1HRI - chains 1 and 3 of the 4 polymer chains in the assembly; structure by X-ray diffraction, 3.00 A resolution.

[Chain 1]
Molecule: Human rhinovirus 14 coat protein (subunit VP1)
Source organism: Human rhinovirus 14
UniProtKB: P03303 (POLG_HRV14); residues 1-289 here correspond to UniProt positions 567-855 (UniProt number = residue number + 566)
Chain sequence (289 residues; numbered 1 to 289; the number before each row is that of its first residue):
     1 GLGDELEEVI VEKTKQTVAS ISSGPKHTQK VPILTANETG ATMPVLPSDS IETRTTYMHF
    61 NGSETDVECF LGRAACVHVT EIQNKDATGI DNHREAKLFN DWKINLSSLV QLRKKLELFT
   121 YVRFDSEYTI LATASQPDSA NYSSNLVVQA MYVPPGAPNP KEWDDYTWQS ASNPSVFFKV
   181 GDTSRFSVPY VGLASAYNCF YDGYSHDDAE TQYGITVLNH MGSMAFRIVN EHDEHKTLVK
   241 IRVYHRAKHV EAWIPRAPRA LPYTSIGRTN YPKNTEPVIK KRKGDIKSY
Not modelled in the structure: 1-16
Small-molecule neighbours: S57 (1-[6-(2-chloro-4-methyxyphenoxy)-hexyl]-imidazole): I104, N105, L106, F124, Y128, A150, Y152, P174, V176, F186, V188, V191, Y197, N219, M221, M224

[Chain 3]
Molecule: Human rhinovirus 14 coat protein (subunit VP3)
Source organism: Human rhinovirus 14
UniProtKB: P03303 (POLG_HRV14); residues 1-236 here correspond to UniProt positions 331-566 (UniProt number = residue number + 330)
Chain sequence (236 residues; each row starts with the number of its first residue):
     1 GLPTTTLPGS GQFLTTDDRQ SPSALPNYEP TPRIHIPGKV HNLLEIIQVD TLIPMNNTHT
    61 KDEVNSYLIP LNANRQNEQV FGTNLFIGDG VFKTTLLGEI VQYYTHWSGS LRFSLMYTGP
   121 ALSSAKLILA YTPPGARGPQ DRREAMLGTH VVWDIGLQST IVMTIPWTSG VQFRYTDPDT
   181 YTSAGFLSCW YQTSLILPPE TTGQVYLLSF ISACPDFKLR LMKDTQTISQ TVALTE

[How chain 1 and chain 3 interact]
Residue-residue contacts - 174 pairs, chain 1 then chain 3:
  A19(1) - D216(3)
  I33(1) - V151(3)  hydrophobic
  I33(1) - T160(3)
  I33(1) - I161(3)
  I33(1) - V162(3)  hydrogen bond (backbone-backbone)
  L34(1) - Q158(3)
  L34(1) - T160(3)
  T35(1) - Q158(3)
  T35(1) - S159(3)  hydrogen bond (backbone-backbone)
  T35(1) - T160(3)  hydrogen bond (backbone-backbone)
  T35(1) - V162(3)
  A36(1) - T160(3)
  N37(1) - D50(3)
  N37(1) - M116(3)
  N37(1) - T160(3)  hydrogen bond (backbone-side chain)
  N37(1) - F210(3)
  E38(1) - M116(3)
  E38(1) - S159(3)  hydrogen bond
  T42(1) - Q48(3)
  T42(1) - V49(3)
  T42(1) - D50(3)  hydrogen bond (side chain-backbone)
  T42(1) - R112(3)
  T42(1) - S212(3)
  M43(1) - R112(3)  hydrogen bond (backbone-side chain)
  P44(1) - R112(3)
  V45(1) - R112(3)  hydrogen bond (backbone-side chain)
  V45(1) - V162(3)  hydrophobic
  V45(1) - C214(3)
  L46(1) - T164(3)
  L46(1) - P215(3)
  P47(1) - S110(3)
  P47(1) - T164(3)
  P47(1) - P166(3)  hydrophobic
  P47(1) - C214(3)
  S50(1) - T164(3)
  I51(1) - T149(3)
  I51(1) - P166(3)  hydrophobic
  M58(1) - P215(3)
  M58(1) - D216(3)
  M58(1) - K218(3)
  F60(1) - K218(3)
  F60(1) - L219(3)
  G62(1) - N42(3)  hydrogen bond (backbone-side chain)
  G62(1) - L44(3)
  E64(1) - Y104(3)  hydrogen bond (backbone-side chain)
  E64(1) - R220(3)
  E64(1) - L221(3)  hydrogen bond (side chain-backbone)
  E64(1) - M222(3)  hydrogen bond (side chain-backbone)
  T65(1) - N42(3)  hydrogen bond
  T65(1) - L43(3)  hydrogen bond (backbone-backbone)
  T65(1) - L44(3)
  T65(1) - Y104(3)
  D66(1) - H41(3)
  D66(1) - N42(3)
  V67(1) - V40(3)
  V67(1) - H41(3)  hydrogen bond (backbone-backbone)
  F70(1) - L43(3)  hydrophobic
  F70(1) - Y103(3)  hydrophobic
  F70(1) - Y104(3)
  F70(1) - M222(3)
  R73(1) - T15(3)
  R73(1) - T16(3)  hydrogen bond
  R73(1) - M222(3)
  A74(1) - F13(3)  hydrophobic
  A74(1) - T15(3)  hydrogen bond (backbone-backbone)
  S108(1) - Q230(3)  hydrogen bond (backbone-side chain)
  S108(1) - A233(3)
  S108(1) - L234(3)  hydrogen bond (side chain-backbone)
  L109(1) - Q230(3)
  V110(1) - S229(3)
  V110(1) - Q230(3)  hydrogen bond (backbone-side chain)
  V110(1) - L234(3)  hydrophobic
  Q111(1) - D224(3)  hydrogen bond
  R113(1) - L234(3)
  K114(1) - E99(3)  salt bridge
  K114(1) - Y103(3)
  K114(1) - T227(3)  hydrogen bond
  K115(1) - Y103(3)
  K115(1) - M222(3)
  F119(1) - V40(3)  hydrophobic
  F119(1) - L43(3)  hydrophobic
  Y121(1) - I36(3)  hydrophobic
  R123(1) - P30(3)
  R123(1) - T31(3)  hydrogen bond (side chain-backbone)
  R123(1) - P32(3)
  R123(1) - R33(3)
  E127(1) - R19(3)
  E127(1) - S21(3)  hydrogen bond
  T129(1) - F13(3)
  R185(1) - F13(3)
  F186(1) - S21(3)
  F186(1) - P22(3)
  F186(1) - A24(3)  hydrophobic
  S187(1) - S21(3)  hydrogen bond (side chain-backbone)
  S187(1) - P22(3)  hydrogen bond (backbone-backbone)
  S187(1) - S23(3)
  S187(1) - A24(3)  hydrogen bond (backbone-backbone)
  V188(1) - L25(3)  hydrophobic
  P189(1) - Y28(3)  hydrophobic
  Y190(1) - Y28(3)
  V191(1) - Y28(3)
  G192(1) - T31(3)
  L193(1) - T31(3)  hydrogen bond (backbone-side chain)
  A194(1) - T31(3)
  S195(1) - P32(3)  hydrogen bond (side chain-backbone)
  S195(1) - I34(3)
  T216(1) - E236(3)
  Y244(1) - F13(3)  hydrophobic
  R246(1) - D17(3)  hydrogen bond (side chain-backbone)
  R246(1) - D18(3)  salt bridge
  R246(1) - R19(3)
  K248(1) - S21(3)
  E251(1) - R33(3)  salt bridge
  E251(1) - K39(3)  salt bridge
  A252(1) - K39(3)
  A252(1) - V40(3)  hydrogen bond (backbone-backbone)
  W253(1) - I36(3)
  W253(1) - P37(3)
  W253(1) - G38(3)
  W253(1) - K39(3)
  I254(1) - P37(3)
  I254(1) - G38(3)  hydrogen bond (backbone-backbone)
  P255(1) - G38(3)
  P255(1) - V40(3)
  P255(1) - I46(3)  hydrophobic
  P258(1) - L96(3)
  P258(1) - E99(3)
  Y263(1) - I228(3)  hydrophobic
  Y263(1) - L234(3)  hydrophobic
  T264(1) - L234(3)
  S265(1) - T235(3)
  S265(1) - E236(3)
  I266(1) - L234(3)
  I266(1) - T235(3)  hydrogen bond (backbone-backbone)
  I266(1) - E236(3)
  R268(1) - E236(3)  hydrogen bond (side chain-backbone)
  P277(1) - T60(3)
  P277(1) - K61(3)
  P277(1) - D62(3)
  V278(1) - D62(3)  hydrogen bond (backbone-side chain)
  I279(1) - P54(3)  hydrophobic
  I279(1) - N57(3)
  I279(1) - D62(3)  hydrogen bond (backbone-side chain)
  K280(1) - N57(3)
  K280(1) - D89(3)  salt bridge
  K280(1) - G90(3)
  K280(1) - K93(3)
  K281(1) - N57(3)
  K281(1) - T58(3)  hydrogen bond (side chain-backbone)
  K281(1) - H59(3)  hydrogen bond (side chain-backbone)
  K281(1) - T60(3)
  R282(1) - M55(3)  hydrogen bond (side chain-backbone)
  R282(1) - N57(3)  hydrogen bond (backbone-backbone)
  R282(1) - G82(3)  hydrogen bond (side chain-backbone)
  I286(1) - M55(3)
  I286(1) - N56(3)
  I286(1) - T58(3)
  I286(1) - V80(3)
  I286(1) - F81(3)  hydrophobic
  I286(1) - G82(3)  hydrogen bond (backbone-backbone)
  K287(1) - Q79(3)
  K287(1) - G82(3)
  S288(1) - G82(3)
  S288(1) - T83(3)
  Y289(1) - Q79(3)  hydrogen bond
  Y289(1) - G82(3)
  Y289(1) - T83(3)
  Y289(1) - N84(3)
  Y289(1) - G138(3)
  Y289(1) - P139(3)  hydrogen bond (side chain-backbone)
  Y289(1) - F186(3)  hydrophobic
  Y289(1) - L187(3)
  Y289(1) - S188(3)
  Y289(1) - W190(3)
Interface residues without a listed pair, chain 1 (83 interface residues in all): C69, G72, K103, S107, L118, P174, A196, E276, G284, D285
Interface residues without a listed pair, chain 3 (100 interface residues in all): S66, I69, P70, V91, T94, I100, S114, W153, F173, F217, T225

[Overview]
The interface between chain 1 and chain 3 involves 83 residues on one side and 100 on the other, with 44
hydrogen bonds and 5 salt bridges. Polar contacts include K114(1)-E99(3), R246(1)-D18(3) and E251(1)-R33(3).
Compound S57 is bound between chain 1 and chain 3.
Chain 1 is Human rhinovirus 14 coat protein (subunit VP1) and chain 3 is Human rhinovirus 14 coat protein
(subunit VP3), both from Human rhinovirus 14; the structure, Structure determination of antiviral compound sch
38057 complexed with human rhinovirus 14, was determined by X-ray diffraction.
